1R9S - chains R and A of the 12 polymer chains in the assembly; structure by X-ray diffraction, 4.25 A resolution (low resolution: residue-level contacts below are approximate; hydrogen-bond / salt-bridge calls are withheld).

# Chain R
Molecule: 10-nt RNA strand
Sequence (10 nucleotides; row label = number of the first residue in the row):
     1 AUCGAGAGGA
Glycans and other covalent adducts: uridine 5'-triphosphate (UTP) linked to A10
Metal / ion sites: Mg2+: A10 (together with UTP)

# Chain A
Molecule: DNA-directed RNA polymerase II largest subunit
From: Saccharomyces cerevisiae
Notes: EC 2.7.7.6
UniProt: P04050 (RPB1_YEAST); residues 1-1733 here = UniProt positions 1-1733
Amino-acid sequence (1733 residues; numbered 1 to 1733; the number before each row is that of its first residue):
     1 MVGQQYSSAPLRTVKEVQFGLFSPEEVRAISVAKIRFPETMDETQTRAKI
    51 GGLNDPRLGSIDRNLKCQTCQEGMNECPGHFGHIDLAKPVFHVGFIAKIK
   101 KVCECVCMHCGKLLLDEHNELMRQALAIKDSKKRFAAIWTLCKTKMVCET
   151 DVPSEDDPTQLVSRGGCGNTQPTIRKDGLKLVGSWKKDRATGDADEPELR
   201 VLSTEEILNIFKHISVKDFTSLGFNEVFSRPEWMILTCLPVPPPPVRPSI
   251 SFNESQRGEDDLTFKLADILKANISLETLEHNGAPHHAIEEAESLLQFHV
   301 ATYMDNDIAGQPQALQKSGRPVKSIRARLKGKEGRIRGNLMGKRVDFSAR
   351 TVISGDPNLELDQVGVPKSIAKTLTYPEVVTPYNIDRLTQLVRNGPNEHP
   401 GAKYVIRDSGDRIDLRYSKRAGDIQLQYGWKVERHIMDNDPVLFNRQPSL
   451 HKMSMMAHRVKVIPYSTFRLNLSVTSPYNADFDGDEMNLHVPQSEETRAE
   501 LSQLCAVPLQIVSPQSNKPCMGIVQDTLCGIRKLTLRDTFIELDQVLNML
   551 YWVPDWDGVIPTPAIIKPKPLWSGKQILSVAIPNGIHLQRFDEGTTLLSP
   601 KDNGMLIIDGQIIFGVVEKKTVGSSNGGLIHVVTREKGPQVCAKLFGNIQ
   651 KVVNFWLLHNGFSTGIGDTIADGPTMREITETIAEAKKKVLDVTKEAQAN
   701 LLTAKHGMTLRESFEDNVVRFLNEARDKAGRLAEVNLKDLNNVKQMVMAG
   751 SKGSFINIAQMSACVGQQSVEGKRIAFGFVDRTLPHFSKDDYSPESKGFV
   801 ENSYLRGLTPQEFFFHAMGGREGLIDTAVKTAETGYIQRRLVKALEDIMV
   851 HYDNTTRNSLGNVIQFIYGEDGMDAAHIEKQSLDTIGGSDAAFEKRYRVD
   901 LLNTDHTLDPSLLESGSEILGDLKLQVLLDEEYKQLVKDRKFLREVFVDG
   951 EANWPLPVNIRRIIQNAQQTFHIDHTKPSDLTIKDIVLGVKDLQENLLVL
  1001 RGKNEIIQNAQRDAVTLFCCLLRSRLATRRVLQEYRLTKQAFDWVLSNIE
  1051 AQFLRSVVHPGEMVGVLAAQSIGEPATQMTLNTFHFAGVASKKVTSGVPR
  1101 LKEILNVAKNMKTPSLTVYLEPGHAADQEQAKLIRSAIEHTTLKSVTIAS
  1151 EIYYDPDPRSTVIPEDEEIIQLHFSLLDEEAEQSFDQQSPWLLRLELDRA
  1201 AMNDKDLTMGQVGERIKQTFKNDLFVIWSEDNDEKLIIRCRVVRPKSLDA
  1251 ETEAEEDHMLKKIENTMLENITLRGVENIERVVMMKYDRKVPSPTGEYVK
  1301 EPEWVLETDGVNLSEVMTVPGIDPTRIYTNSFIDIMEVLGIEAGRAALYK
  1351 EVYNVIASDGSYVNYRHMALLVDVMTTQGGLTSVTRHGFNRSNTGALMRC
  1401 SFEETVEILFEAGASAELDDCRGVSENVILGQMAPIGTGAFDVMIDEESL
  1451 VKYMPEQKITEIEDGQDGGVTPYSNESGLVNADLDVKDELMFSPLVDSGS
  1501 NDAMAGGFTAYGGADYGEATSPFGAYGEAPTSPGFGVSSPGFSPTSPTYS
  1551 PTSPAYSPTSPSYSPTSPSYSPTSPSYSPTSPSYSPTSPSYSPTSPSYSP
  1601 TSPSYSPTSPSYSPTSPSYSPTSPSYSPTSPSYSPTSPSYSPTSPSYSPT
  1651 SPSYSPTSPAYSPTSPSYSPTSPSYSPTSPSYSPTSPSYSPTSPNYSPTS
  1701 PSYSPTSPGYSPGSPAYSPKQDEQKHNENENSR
Unresolved in the structure: 1, 155-160, 187-198, 250-258, 315-320, 1082-1091, 1177-1186, 1244-1253, 1446-1733
Metal / ion sites: Zn2+ site 1: Cys67, Cys70, His80; Zn2+ site 2: Cys110, Cys167; Mg2+: Asp483 (together with UTP)
Small-molecule neighbours: UTP (uridine 5'-triphosphate): Arg446, Asp481, Asp483, Thr831
UniProt features mapped onto this chain:
  - region: Pro248 to Asp260 (Lid loop), Asn306 to Lys323 (Rudder loop), Pro810 to Glu822 (Bridging helix)
  - binding site (Zn(2+)): Cys67, Cys70, Cys77, His80, Cys107, Cys110, Cys148, Cys167
  - binding site (Mg(2+)): Asp481, Asp483, Asp485
  - modified residue: Thr1471 (Phosphothreonine)
  - cross-link (Glycyl lysine isopeptide (Lys-Gly)): Lys695 (interchain with G-Cter in ubiquitin), Lys1246 (interchain with G-Cter in ubiquitin), Lys1350 (interchain with G-Cter in ubiquitin)
  - natural variant: Ser1653 to Pro1659 (deletion: In strain: A364A)
  - mutagenesis: Lys1246 (K1246R: Impairs ubiquitination during transcription stress)
What the authors report for this chain:
  - Mg2+ coordination: Asp483
  - binding site for UTP: Asp481

# Interface between chain R and chain A
Residue-residue contacts - 6 pairs, chain R then chain A:
  U2(R) - Lys323(A)
  C3(R) - Lys323(A)
  G9(R) - Arg350(A)
  A10(R) - Arg446(A)
  A10(R) - Asp483(A)
  A10(R) - Asp485(A)
Also at the interface, not in a pair above, chain A (6 interface residues in all): Gly484

# In short
Chain R and chain A form an interface of 4 and 6 residues respectively. Bound to chain A: UTP. Covalently
linked UTP: at A10(R). UniProt lists 8 Zn2+-binding residues, 3 Mg2+-binding residues and one mutagenesis site
on chain A. From the paper: a binding site for UTP at Asp481(A); Mg2+ coordination by Asp483(A).
Chain R is a 10-nt RNA strand and chain A is DNA-directed RNA polymerase II largest subunit (Saccharomyces
cerevisiae); the structure, RNA polymerase II strand separated elongation complex, matched nucleotide, was
determined by X-ray diffraction, deposited together with 1R9T, 1TWA, 1TWC, 1TWF, 1TWG and 1TWH.
